PDB entry 6MSF | X-ray diffraction, 2.80 A resolution | chains S and C of the 5 polymer chains in the assembly

[Chain S]
Molecule: 10-nt RNA strand
Sequence (10 nucleotides; each row starts with the number of its first residue):
     4 CAGUCACUGG

[Chain C]
Name: Protein (MS2 protein capsid)
From: Enterobacterio phage MS2
UniProtKB: P03612 (COAT_BPMS2); residues 1-129 here = UniProt positions 1-129
Amino-acid sequence (129 residues; numbered 1 to 129; the number before each row is that of its first residue):
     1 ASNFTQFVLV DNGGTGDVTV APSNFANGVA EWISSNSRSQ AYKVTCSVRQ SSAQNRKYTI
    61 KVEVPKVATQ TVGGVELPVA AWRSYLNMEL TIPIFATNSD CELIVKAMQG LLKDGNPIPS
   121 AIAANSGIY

[How chain S and chain C interact]
Residue-residue contacts (12; chain S residue first):
  U7(S) with Ala81(C), base contact; Tyr85(C), hydrogen bond to the sugar
  C8(S) with Glu63(C), sugar contact; Tyr85(C), stacking on the base; Asn87(C), hydrogen bond to the base
  A9(S) with Val29(C), base contact; Lys43(C), salt bridge to the phosphate; Thr45(C), hydrogen bond to the base; Cys46(C), base contact; Ser47(C), hydrogen bond to the base; Thr59(C), hydrogen bond to the base; Lys61(C), base contact
Other interface residues (no listed pair), chain S (4 interface residues in all): C10
Other interface residues (no listed pair), chain C (13 interface residues in all): Ile60, Ala80

[In short]
4 residues of chain S face 13 of chain C across their interface; the contacts include 5 hydrogen bonds, 1 salt
bridge and 1 aromatic stacking contact. Polar pairs include C8(S)-Asn87(C), A9(S)-Thr45(C) and A9(S)-Ser47(C).
Here chain S is a 10-nt RNA strand and chain C is Protein (MS2 protein capsid) (Enterobacterio phage MS2).
Entry 6MSF (F6 aptamer MS2 coat protein complex) was determined by X-ray diffraction.
